Entry 6ZI9 (X-ray diffraction, 2.80 A resolution); this record covers chains H and L of the 4 polymer chains in the assembly.

[Chain H]
Molecule: Reaction center protein H chain
From: Blastochloris viridis
Reference sequence: P06008 (RCEH_BLAVI); numbering as in UniProt (aligned over 1-258)
Chain sequence (258 residues; numbered 1 to 258; the number before each row is that of its first residue):
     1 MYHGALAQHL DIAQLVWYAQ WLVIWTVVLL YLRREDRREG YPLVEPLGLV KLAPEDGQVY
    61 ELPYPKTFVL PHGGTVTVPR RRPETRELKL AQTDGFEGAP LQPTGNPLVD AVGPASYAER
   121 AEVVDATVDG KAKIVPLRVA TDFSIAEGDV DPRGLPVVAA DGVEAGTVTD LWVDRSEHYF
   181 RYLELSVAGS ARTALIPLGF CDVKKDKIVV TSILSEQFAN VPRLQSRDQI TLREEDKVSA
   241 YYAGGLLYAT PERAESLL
Modified / non-standard residues: Met1 (N-formylmethionine; FME)
Ligand contacts:
  - heptane-1,2,3-triol (HTO), molecule 1: Tyr2, His3, Gly4, Ala5
  - heptane-1,2,3-triol (HTO), molecule 2: Val23, Val27, Tyr31

[Chain L]
Molecule: Reaction center protein L chain
From: Blastochloris viridis
Reference sequence: P06009 (RCEL_BLAVI); residues 1-273 here correspond to UniProt positions 2-274 (UniProt number = residue number + 1)
Chain sequence (273 residues; numbered 1 to 273; the number before each row is that of its first residue):
     1 ALLSFERKYR VRGGTLIGGD LFDFWVGPYF VGFFGVSAIF FIFLGVSLIG YAASQGPTWD
    61 PFAISINPPD LKYGLGAAPL LEGGFWQAIT VCALGAFISW MLREVEISRK LGIGWHVPLA
   121 FCVPIFMFCV LQVFRPLLLG SWGHAFPYGI LSHLDWVNNF GYQYLNWHYN PGHMSSVSFL
   181 FVNAMALGLH GGLILSVANP GDGDKVKTAE HENQYFRDVV GYSIGALSIH RLGLFLASNI
   241 FLTGAFGTIA SGPFWTRGWP EWWGWWLDIP FWS
Bound ions: Fe ion: His190, His230 (shared with 3 residues of chain M)
Ligand contacts:
  - bacteriochlorophyll b (BCB), molecule 1: Val46, Ile49, Phe97, Phe128, Leu131, Phe146, Ile150, Leu151, His153, Leu154, Trp156, Val157
  - bacteriochlorophyll b (BCB), molecule 2: Phe97, Phe121, Pro124, Ile125, Met127, Phe128, Leu131, Val157, Asn158, Phe160, Gly161, Tyr162, Trp167, His168, Asn170, Gly172, His173, Ser176, Val177, Leu180, Phe181, Ile240, Phe241, Gly244, Gly247, Thr248
  - bacteriochlorophyll b (BCB), molecule 3: Val157, Tyr162, His168, Leu180, Phe181
  - bacteriochlorophyll b (BCB), molecule 4: His168, His173, Met174, Val177, Ser178, Phe181, Val182, Met185, Val220, Tyr222
  - bacteriopheophytin b (BPB), molecule 1: Phe41, Ile42, Gly45, Val46, Ile49, Ile89, Cys92, Ala93, Ala96, Phe97, Trp100, Glu104, Val117, Ala120, Phe121, Val123, Pro124, Phe128, Phe146, Pro147, Tyr148, Gly149, Ile150, His153, Ala237, Ser238, Ile240, Phe241
  - bacteriopheophytin b (BPB), molecule 2: Phe181, Ala184, Met185, Leu189, Phe216, Val219, Val220
  - diacyl glycerol (DGA): Pro171, Met174, Ser175, Ser178, Trp262, Trp263, Trp265
  - heptane-1,2,3-triol (HTO): Leu75, Gly76, Ala77, Gln87, Val91, Trp142
  - menaquinone-7 (MQ7): Val26, Tyr29, Phe30, Val31, Gly35, Ile39, Ile42, Trp100, Arg103

[How chain H and chain L interact]
Contacting residue pairs - 75 pairs, chain H then chain L:
  Gly40(H) with Leu3(L); Ser4(L), hydrogen bond (backbone-backbone); Phe5(L)
  Tyr41(H) with Leu3(L), hydrophobic
  Leu43(H) with Leu2(L); Leu3(L), hydrophobic
  Val44(H) with Ala1(L), hydrogen bond (backbone-backbone); Leu2(L), hydrogen bond (backbone-backbone)
  Glu45(H) with Ala1(L)
  Lys66(H) with Asn199(L), hydrogen bond
  Phe68(H) with Ala198(L); Val206(L), hydrophobic
  Val69(H) with Gly203(L); Lys205(L); Val206(L), hydrogen bond (backbone-backbone)
  Leu70(H) with Lys205(L)
  Pro71(H) with Lys205(L); Val206(L)
  Arg82(H) with Ser4(L)
  Glu84(H) with Ser4(L); Phe5(L); Lys8(L), salt bridge
  Leu88(H) with Arg7(L); Lys8(L)
  Phe96(H) with Trp25(L)
  Gly98(H) with Arg10(L); Phe24(L); Trp25(L), hydrogen bond (backbone-backbone)
  Pro100(H) with Arg10(L); Val11(L); Arg12(L); Asp23(L); Trp25(L), hydrophobic
  Leu101(H) with Arg7(L); Arg10(L), hydrogen bond (backbone-backbone); Val11(L); Arg12(L), hydrogen bond (backbone-backbone)
  Gln102(H) with Arg12(L)
  Val112(H) with Lys8(L)
  Gly113(H) with Lys8(L), hydrogen bond (backbone-backbone); Tyr9(L); Val11(L)
  Pro114(H) with Val11(L); Lys110(L); Leu111(L); Gly112(L)
  Ser116(H) with Lys8(L), hydrogen bond (side chain-backbone); Tyr9(L)
  Tyr117(H) with Lys8(L)
  Thr127(H) with Glu210(L)
  Val128(H) with Glu210(L), hydrogen bond (backbone-side chain); His211(L)
  Ser176(H) with Glu210(L), hydrogen bond
  Glu177(H) with Ala209(L); Ala226(L)
  Tyr179(H) with Leu227(L)
  Ala243(H) with Gly112(L)
  Leu246(H) with Gly112(L)
  Leu247(H) with Arg12(L); Gly14(L)
  Tyr248(H) with Val11(L)
  Arg253(H) with Arg109(L)
  Ala254(H) with Gly13(L); Gly14(L), hydrogen bond (backbone-backbone)
  Glu255(H) with Arg12(L), salt bridge; Arg109(L)
  Ser256(H) with Thr15(L), hydrogen bond; Leu16(L); Ile17(L); Gly18(L); Gly19(L), hydrogen bond (side chain-backbone)
  Leu257(H) with Thr15(L); Leu16(L), hydrophobic; Arg109(L)
  Leu258(H) with Leu16(L), hydrogen bond (backbone-backbone)
Interface residues without a listed pair, chain H (45 interface residues in all): Trp17, Glu39, Arg86, Leu90, Thr93, Glu97, Ala99
Interface residues without a listed pair, chain L (38 interface residues in all): Phe62, Asp204, Thr208

[In short]
45 residues of chain H face 38 of chain L across their interface; the contacts include 16 hydrogen bonds and 2
salt bridges. Polar contacts include Glu84(H)-Lys8(L), Glu255(H)-Arg12(L) and Lys66(H)-Asn199(L). Bound to
chain H: heptane-1,2,3-triol.
Chain H is Reaction center protein H chain and chain L is Reaction center protein L chain, both from
Blastochloris viridis; the structure, Ultrafast Structural Response to Charge Redistribution Within a
Photosynthetic Reaction Centre - 300 ps (b) structure, was determined by X-ray diffraction together with 6ZHW,
6ZI4, 6ZI5, 6ZI6, 6ZIA and 6ZID from the same study.
